Entry 7X1T (electron microscopy, 3.26 A resolution); this record covers chains B and D of the 6 polymer chains in the assembly.

== Chain B ==
Name: mini-G alpha q protein
Source organism: Homo sapiens
Chain sequence (246 residues; each row starts with the number of its first residue):
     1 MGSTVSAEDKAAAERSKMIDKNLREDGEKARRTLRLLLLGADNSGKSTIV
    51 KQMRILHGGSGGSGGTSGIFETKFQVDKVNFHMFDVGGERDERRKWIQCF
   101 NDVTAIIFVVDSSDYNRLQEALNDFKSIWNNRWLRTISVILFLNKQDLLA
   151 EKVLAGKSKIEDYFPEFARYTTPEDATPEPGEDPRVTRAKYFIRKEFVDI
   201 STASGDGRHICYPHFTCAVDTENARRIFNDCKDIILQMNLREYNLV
Disordered / not traced: 1-5, 52-66, 176-180, 217-218, 246

== Chain D ==
Name: ScFv16
Source organism: Rattus norvegicus
Notes: antibody fragment or engineered binder
Chain sequence (251 residues; row label = number of the first residue in the row; note: 5 numbers in that range are skipped by the numbering (no residue carries them; nothing is unmodelled there); a row labelled like 119A-119Q holds insertion residues (119A, then the next letters in order)):
     1 DVQLVESGGGLVQPGGSRKLSCSASGFAFSSFGMHWVRQAPEKGLEWVAY
    51 ISSGSGTIYYADTVKGRFTISRDDPKNTLFLQMTSLRSEDTAMYYCVRSI
   101 YYYGSSPFDFWGQGTTLTV
119A-119Q SSGGGGSGGGGSGGGGS
   125 DIVMTQATSSVPVTPGESVSISCRSSKSLLHSNGNTYLYWFLQRPGQSPQ
   175 LLIYRMSNLASGVPDRFSGSGSGTAFTLTISRLEAEDVGVYYCMQHLEYP
   225 LTFGAGTKLELKAAA
Disordered / not traced: 1, 16-18, 42-45, 119A-119Q, 212-213, 225-239
Disulfides: Cys147-Cys217

== Chain B / chain D interface ==
Residue-residue contacts (19):
  Ser6(B) - His155(D)
  Ser6(B) - Asn157(D)
  Ser6(B) - Tyr161(D)
  Ser6(B) - Leu221(D)
  Ala7(B) - Tyr101(D)
  Ala7(B) - Leu221(D)
  Glu8(B) - Tyr161(D)
  Glu8(B) - His220(D)  salt bridge
  Asp9(B) - Asn157(D)  hydrogen bond
  Ala11(B) - Tyr50(D)
  Ala11(B) - Tyr101(D)  hydrophobic
  Ala12(B) - Tyr101(D)
  Glu14(B) - Thr57(D)  hydrogen bond
  Arg15(B) - Ser31(D)  hydrogen bond (side chain-backbone)
  Arg15(B) - Ile100(D)
  Arg15(B) - Tyr101(D)
  Arg15(B) - Tyr102(D)
  Met18(B) - Ser53(D)
  Met18(B) - Gly54(D)
Other interface residues (no listed pair), chain D (14 interface residues in all): Ser52

== Summary ==
The interface between chain B and chain D involves 9 residues on one side and 14 on the other; the contacts
include 3 hydrogen bonds and 1 salt bridge. Polar pairs include Glu8(B)-His220(D), Asp9(B)-Asn157(D) and
Glu14(B)-Thr57(D).
Here chain B is mini-G alpha q protein (Homo sapiens) and chain D is ScFv16 (Rattus norvegicus). Entry 7X1T
(Structure of Thyrotropin-Releasing Hormone Receptor bound with Taltirelin) was determined by electron
microscopy (same publication as 7X1U).
